PDB entry 5UWK | X-ray diffraction, 1.60 A resolution | chain A

# Chain A
Protein: Collagenase 3
From: Homo sapiens
Notes: EC 3.4.24.-
UniProtKB: P45452 (MMP13_HUMAN); residue numbers follow UniProt; this construct covers 104-274
Sequence (172 residues; row label = number of the first residue in the row):
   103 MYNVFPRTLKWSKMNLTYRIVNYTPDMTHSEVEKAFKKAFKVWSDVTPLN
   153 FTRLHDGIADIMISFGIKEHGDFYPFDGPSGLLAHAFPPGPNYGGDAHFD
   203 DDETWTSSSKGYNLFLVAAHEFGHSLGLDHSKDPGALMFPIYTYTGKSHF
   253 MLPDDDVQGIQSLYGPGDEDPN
Unresolved in the structure: 103-106, 249-251, 270-274
Construct notes: initiating methionine (103)
Ion coordination: Ca2+ site 1: D128, D203, E205; Ca2+ site 2: D162, N194, G196, D198; Zn2+ site 1: H172, D174, H187, H200; Ca2+ site 3: D179, G180, S182, L184, D202, E205; Zn2+ site 2: H222, H226, H232 (together with 8OM)
Small-molecule neighbours: 8OM ((S)-3-methyl-2-(4'-(((4-oxo-4,5,6,7-tetrahydro-3H-cyclopenta[d]pyrimidin-2-yl)thio)methyl)-[1,1'-biphenyl]-4-ylsulfonamido)butanoic acid): L184, L185, A186, H187, L218, V219, H222, E223, H226, H232, G237, A238, L239, F241, P242, I243, Y244, T245, Y246, T247, F252, P255
UniProt features mapped onto this chain:
  - active site: E223
  - binding site (Ca(2+)): D128, D162, D179, G180, S182, L184, N194, G196, D198, D202, D203, E205
  - binding site (Zn(2+)): H172, D174, H187, H200, H222, H226, H232, M240
  - glycosylation (N-linked (GlcNAc...) asparagine): N117, N152
  - natural variant: W207 (W207G: In MDST), H232 (H232N: In MANDP1)
  - mutagenesis: E223 (E223A: Abolishes enzyme activity)
From the paper describing this entry:
  - binding site for 8OM: L185, A186, T245, Y246, T247 (from molecular simulation)
  - specificity-determining residues: I243 (proposed by the authors, not directly observed)

# Summary
Bound to chain A: compound 8OM. D128, D203 and E205 coordinate Ca2+ site 1. From UniProt: active-site residue
E223, 12 Ca2+-binding residues, 8 Zn2+-binding residues and one mutagenesis site. From the paper: a binding
site for 8OM at L185, A186 and T245 among others; the specificity determinant I243.
Chain A is Collagenase 3 (Homo sapiens); the structure, Matrix metalloproteinase-13 complexed with selective
inhibitor compound (S)-10a, was determined by X-ray diffraction (same publication as 5UWL, 5UWM and 5UWN).
